Entry 7OA5 (X-ray diffraction, 2.38 A resolution); this record covers chains G and H of the 12 polymer chains in the assembly.

Chain G (and H):
Molecule: Holliday junction ATP-dependent DNA helicase RuvA
Source organism: Mycobacterium leprae (strain TN)
Notes: EC 3.6.4.12; chain H of this document is another copy of the same molecule, construct and numbering; everything in this record applies to it too
UniProt: P40832 (RUVA_MYCLE); residue numbers follow UniProt; this construct covers 1-203
Sequence (203 residues; each row starts with the number of its first residue):
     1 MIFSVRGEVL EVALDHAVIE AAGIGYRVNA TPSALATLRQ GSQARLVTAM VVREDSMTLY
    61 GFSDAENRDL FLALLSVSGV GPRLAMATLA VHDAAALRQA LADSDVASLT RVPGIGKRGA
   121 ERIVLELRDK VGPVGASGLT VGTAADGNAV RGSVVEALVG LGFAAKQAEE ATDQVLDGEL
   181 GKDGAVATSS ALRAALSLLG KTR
Unresolved in the structure: 132-148, 180-186, 202-203 (chain H: 132-146, 183-185, 203)
Ligand contacts: Ca2+ (CA): R53, G81, P82
Swiss-Prot annotation at these positions:
  - region: P133 to G147 (Flexible linker)
  - motif: E54, D55 (Acidic pin)
  - binding site (DNA): G79, V80, R83, G114 to G116, R118

Chain G / chain H interface:
Pairs across the interface - 54 pairs, chain G then chain H:
  I2(G) with M1(H), hydrophobic
  L10(G) with S4(H); R45(H)
  L14(G) with S153(H); A157(H), hydrophobic; T188(H); S189(H); L192(H)
  V18(G) with F3(H), hydrophobic
  E20(G) with R6(H), salt bridge; R45(H), salt bridge
  A22(G) with A21(H); A22(H), hydrophobic
  G23(G) with S4(H); V5(H); R6(H), hydrogen bond (backbone-backbone)
  I24(G) with I2(H), hydrophobic; S4(H); Y26(H), hydrophobic
  G25(G) with M1(H); I2(H); F3(H), hydrogen bond (backbone-backbone); S4(H), hydrogen bond (backbone-backbone)
  Y26(G) with M1(H)
  R27(G) with M1(H), hydrogen bond (backbone-backbone); F3(H)
  P32(G) with R193(H); L196(H), hydrophobic
  A36(G) with R193(H)
  E54(G) with V52(H); R53(H); E54(H)
  D55(G) with V52(H); R53(H)
  S56(G) with V52(H)
  M57(G) with M1(H); M50(H), hydrophobic
  L59(G) with M1(H), hydrophobic
  A87(G) with L161(H)
  A90(G) with L196(H)
  V91(G) with F163(H), hydrophobic; G200(H)
  H92(G) with G200(H)
  A107(G) with T202(H)
  S108(G) with T202(H)
  R111(G) with F163(H); Q167(H), hydrogen bond; L199(H), hydrogen bond (side chain-backbone); G200(H); K201(H), hydrogen bond (side chain-backbone); T202(H)
  P113(G) with L161(H); G162(H); F163(H)
Other interface residues (no listed pair), chain G (29 interface residues in all): S33, M50, R53
Other interface residues (no listed pair), chain H (31 interface residues in all): M57, V154

Summary:
29 residues of chain G and 31 residues of chain H are in contact; the contacts include 7 hydrogen bonds and 2
salt bridges. Polar contacts include E20(G)-R6(H), E20(G)-R45(H) and R111(G)-Q167(H). Bound to chain G: Ca2+.
UniProt lists 7 DNA-binding residues on chain G.
Both chains are Holliday junction ATP-dependent DNA helicase RuvA (Mycobacterium leprae (strain TN)). Entry
7OA5 (Ruva complexed to a holliday junction) was determined by X-ray diffraction.
